2JE2 - chain A; structure by X-ray diffraction, 1.80 A resolution.

[Chain A]
Name: Cytochrome P460
Organism: Nitrosomonas europaea
UniProt: Q50927 (Q50927_NITEU); residues 1-172 here correspond to UniProt positions 27-198 (UniProt number = residue number + 26)
Chain sequence (186 residues; numbered 0 to 185; the number before each row is that of its first residue; numbering starts at 0):
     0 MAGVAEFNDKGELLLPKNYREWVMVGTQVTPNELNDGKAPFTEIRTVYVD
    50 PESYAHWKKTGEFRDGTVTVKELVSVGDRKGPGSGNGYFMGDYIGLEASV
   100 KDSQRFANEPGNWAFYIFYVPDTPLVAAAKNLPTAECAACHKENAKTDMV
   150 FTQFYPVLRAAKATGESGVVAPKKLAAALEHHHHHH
Not modelled in the structure: 0, 31-40, 82-84, 171-185
Glycans and other covalent adducts: heme c (HEC) linked to K70, C136
Metal / ion sites: heme c Fe: H140 (together with phosphate ion)
Residues lining bound ligands: heme c (HEC): Q27, R44, V46, T68, R78, P81, E96, A97, S98, F114, Y115, I116, L131, E135, C139, H140, M148, V149, F150, F153, Y154

[Overview]
Heme c is covalently linked to K70.
Chain A is Cytochrome P460 (Nitrosomonas europaea); the structure, Cytochrome P460 from Nitrosomonas europaea
- probable nonphysiological oxidized form, was determined by X-ray diffraction together with 2JE3 from the
same study.
